PDB entry 6R5K | electron microscopy, 4.80 A resolution (low resolution: residue-level contacts below are approximate; hydrogen-bond / salt-bridge calls are withheld) | chains A and N of the 7 polymer chains in the assembly

# Chain A
Name: PAN2-PAN3 deadenylation complex catalytic subunit PAN2
Organism: Saccharomyces cerevisiae (strain ATCC 204508 / S288c)
Notes: EC 3.1.13.4
UniProtKB: P53010 (PAN2_YEAST); numbering as in UniProt (aligned over 1-1115)
Sequence (1115 residues; numbered 1 to 1115; the number before each row is that of its first residue):
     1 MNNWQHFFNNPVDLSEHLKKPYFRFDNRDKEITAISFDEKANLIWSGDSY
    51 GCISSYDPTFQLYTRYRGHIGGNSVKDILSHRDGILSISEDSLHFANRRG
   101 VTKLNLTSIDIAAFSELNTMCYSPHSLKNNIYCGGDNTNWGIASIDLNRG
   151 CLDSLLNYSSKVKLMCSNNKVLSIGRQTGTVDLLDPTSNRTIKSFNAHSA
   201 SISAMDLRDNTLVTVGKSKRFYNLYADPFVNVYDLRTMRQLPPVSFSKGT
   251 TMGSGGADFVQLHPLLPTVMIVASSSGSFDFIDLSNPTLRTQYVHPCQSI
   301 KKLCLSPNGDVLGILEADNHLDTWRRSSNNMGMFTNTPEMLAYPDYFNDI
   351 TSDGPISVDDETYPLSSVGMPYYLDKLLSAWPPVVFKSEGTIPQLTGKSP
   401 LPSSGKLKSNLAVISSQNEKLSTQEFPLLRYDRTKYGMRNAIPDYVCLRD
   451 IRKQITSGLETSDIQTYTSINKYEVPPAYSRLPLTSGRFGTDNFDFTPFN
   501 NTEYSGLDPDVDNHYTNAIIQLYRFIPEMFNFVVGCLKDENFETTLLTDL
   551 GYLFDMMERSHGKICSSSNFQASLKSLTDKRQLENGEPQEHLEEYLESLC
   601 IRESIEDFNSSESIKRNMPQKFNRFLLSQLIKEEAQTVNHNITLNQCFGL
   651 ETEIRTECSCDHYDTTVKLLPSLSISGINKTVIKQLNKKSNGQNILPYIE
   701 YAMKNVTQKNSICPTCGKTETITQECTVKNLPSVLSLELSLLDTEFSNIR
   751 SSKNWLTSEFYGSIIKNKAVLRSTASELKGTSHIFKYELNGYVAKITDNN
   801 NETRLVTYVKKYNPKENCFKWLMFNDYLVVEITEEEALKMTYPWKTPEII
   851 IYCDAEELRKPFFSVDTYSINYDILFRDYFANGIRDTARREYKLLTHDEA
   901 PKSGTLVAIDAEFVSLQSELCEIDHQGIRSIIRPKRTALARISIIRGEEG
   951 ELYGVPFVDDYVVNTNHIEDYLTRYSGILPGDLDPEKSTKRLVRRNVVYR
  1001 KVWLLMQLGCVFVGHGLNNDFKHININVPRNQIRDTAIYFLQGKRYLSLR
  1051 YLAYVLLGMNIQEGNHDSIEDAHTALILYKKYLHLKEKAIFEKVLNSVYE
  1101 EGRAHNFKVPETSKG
Unresolved in the structure: 1-30, 396-410, 583-592, 682-691, 926-931, 1112-1115
Ion coordination: Mg2+: Leu-1047 (shared with 1 residue of chain E)
Swiss-Prot annotation at these positions:
  - binding site (Zn(2+)): Cys-660, His-662, Cys-713, Cys-716
  - binding site (a divalent metal cation): Asp-910, Glu-912, Asp-1020, Asp-1071
From the paper describing this entry:
  - catalytic residues: Asp-910, Asp-1020 (by similarity / conservation)
  - mutagenesis - D1020A: decreased catalytic activity

# Chain N
Name: PAN2-PAN3 deadenylation complex subunit PAN3
Organism: Saccharomyces cerevisiae (strain ATCC 204508 / S288c)
UniProtKB: P36102 (PAN3_YEAST); residue numbers follow UniProt; this construct covers 226-231, 251-679
Sequence (458 residues; numbered 225 to 680 plus 21 insertion-coded residues; 19 numbers in that range are skipped by the numbering (no residue carries them; nothing is unmodelled there); the number before each row is that of its first residue; a row labelled like 231A-231U holds insertion residues (231A, then the next letters in order)):
   225 MHSLLQY
231A-231U HISLYAPEQPSSLKSLLKPNE
   251 RSADQLFIPNNIREDLTKKNLSILQVFPSSGKVIPSIVQDYFNLVPLNFN
   301 NNDFLNKTTLFKVFSNYDGKAYVLKRLPNIDKSMNPNKISKIYQIWSKIN
   351 CTNLIKFRDIFQTTKFGNLSICLVFDYYPNSLSLYDYHFVNFPKFPITNN
   401 YLWIYLVQLTNVINSIHSQNLSIGNTLNWRKVLITGDPGRIKLSHCNFMD
   451 LLFNDDTDTVVSSGGSTIEGQQQLDYKYLGELLFNLSINIENSNNNTAPK
   501 EYRLEEITPQSIDDMRQIDDKFKDVLKYLISDNGDSKKSIHDLTSHFYDK
   551 MFMVLESSQTYTEYMESVLSRELENGRLFRLVNKLNCIFGRIESRIDINW
   601 SESGTKFPIILFYDYVFHQVDSNGKPIMDLTHVLRCLNKLDAGIQEKLML
   651 VTPDELNCIIISYKQLKDLIESTFRSITQA
Unresolved in the structure: 231A-231U, 302-306, 463-465
Construct notes: initiating methionine (225); insertion (231B-231C); conflict Asn-368 (Asp in P36102), Gln-665 (Glu in P36102); cloning artifact (680)

# Interface between chain A and chain N
Residue-residue contacts (100):
  Cys-52(A) with Glu-655(N)
  Thr-64(A) with Cys-658(N)
  Arg-65(A) with Glu-655(N); Leu-656(N); Asn-657(N); Cys-658(N)
  Tyr-66(A) with Asn-657(N); Cys-658(N)
  Arg-67(A) with Glu-602(N); Leu-656(N); Asn-657(N)
  Gly-68(A) with Ser-603(N)
  Ile-70(A) with Ser-603(N)
  Arg-99(A) with Glu-646(N); Lys-647(N); Ile-660(N); Ile-661(N)
  Gly-100(A) with Ile-659(N)
  Val-101(A) with Ile-659(N); Ile-660(N); Ile-661(N)
  Thr-102(A) with Ile-659(N)
  Asn-105(A) with Ser-603(N)
  Glu-339(A) with Lys-647(N)
  Met-340(A) with Lys-647(N)
  Tyr-343(A) with Lys-647(N)
  Pro-344(A) with Lys-647(N)
  Asp-345(A) with Lys-647(N); Leu-648(N); Met-649(N)
  Tyr-346(A) with Gln-645(N); Glu-646(N); Lys-647(N)
  Asn-348(A) with Met-225(N); Arg-635(N)
  Asp-349(A) with Arg-635(N)
  Thr-351(A) with Arg-635(N)
  Ser-352(A) with Asp-629(N); Thr-631(N); Arg-635(N)
  Gly-354(A) with Asp-629(N); Thr-631(N)
  Pro-355(A) with Asp-629(N)
  Ile-356(A) with Leu-630(N); Thr-631(N)
  Ser-357(A) with Met-628(N); Leu-630(N)
  Pro-364(A) with Arg-571(N)
  Leu-365(A) with Glu-572(N); Glu-574(N); Asn-575(N)
  Ser-366(A) with Arg-571(N); Glu-574(N)
  Ser-367(A) with Gln-230(N); Glu-574(N); Asn-638(N)
  Val-368(A) with Ser-227(N)
  Gly-369(A) with Met-225(N); His-226(N); Asn-638(N)
  Met-370(A) with Met-225(N); His-226(N); Asn-638(N)
  Pro-371(A) with Met-225(N); Ile-644(N)
  Tyr-372(A) with His-226(N)
  Lys-376(A) with Lys-667(N)
  Leu-377(A) with Arg-577(N); Asp-641(N); Ala-642(N)
  Leu-378(A) with Leu-581(N); Leu-640(N); Asp-641(N); Lys-667(N)
  Ser-379(A) with Arg-577(N); Arg-580(N); Asp-641(N)
  Ala-380(A) with Lys-584(N)
  Trp-381(A) with Arg-580(N); Lys-584(N); Phe-674(N)
  Pro-382(A) with Lys-584(N)
  Glu-389(A) with Gly-319(N)
  Gly-390(A) with Asn-316(N)
  Pro-393(A) with Phe-292(N)
  Arg-439(A) with Ile-592(N)
  Tyr-445(A) with Asn-316(N); Tyr-317(N)
  Cys-447(A) with Asp-290(N); Asn-316(N)
  Leu-448(A) with Gln-289(N); Asp-290(N)
  Arg-449(A) with Asp-290(N); Tyr-317(N)
  Arg-452(A) with Gln-289(N)
  Glu-919(A) with Thr-364(N)
  Leu-920(A) with Thr-364(N)
  Cys-921(A) with Gln-362(N)
  Asp-924(A) with Phe-361(N); Gln-362(N)
Interface residues without a listed pair, chain A (63 interface residues in all): Tyr-50, His-69, Leu-341, Asp-353, Val-358, Tyr-363, Thr-391, Ile-392
Interface residues without a listed pair, chain N (53 interface residues in all): Leu-228, Ser-315, Asn-583, Lys-639, Asp-654

# Overview
63 residues of chain A and 53 residues of chain N are in contact. From UniProt: 4 Zn2+-binding residues and 4
divalent metal cation-binding residues on chain A. From the paper: catalytic residues Asp-910(A) and
Asp-1020(A); D1020A of chain A reduces catalytic activity.
Chain A is PAN2-PAN3 deadenylation complex catalytic subunit PAN2 and chain N is PAN2-PAN3 deadenylation
complex subunit PAN3, both from Saccharomyces cerevisiae (strain ATCC 204508 / S288c); the structure, Cryo-EM
structure of a poly(A) RNP bound to the Pan2-Pan3 deadenylase, was determined by electron microscopy.
